Entry 4L3H (X-ray diffraction, 1.79 A resolution); this record covers chains A and C of the 6 polymer chains in the assembly.

== Chain A ==
Molecule: Methylamine utilization protein MauG
Source organism: Paracoccus denitrificans
Notes: EC 1.-.-.-
UniProtKB: Q51658 (MAUG_PARDP); residues 1-367 here correspond to UniProt positions 21-387 (UniProt number = residue number + 20)
Amino-acid sequence (373 residues; row label = number of the first residue in the row):
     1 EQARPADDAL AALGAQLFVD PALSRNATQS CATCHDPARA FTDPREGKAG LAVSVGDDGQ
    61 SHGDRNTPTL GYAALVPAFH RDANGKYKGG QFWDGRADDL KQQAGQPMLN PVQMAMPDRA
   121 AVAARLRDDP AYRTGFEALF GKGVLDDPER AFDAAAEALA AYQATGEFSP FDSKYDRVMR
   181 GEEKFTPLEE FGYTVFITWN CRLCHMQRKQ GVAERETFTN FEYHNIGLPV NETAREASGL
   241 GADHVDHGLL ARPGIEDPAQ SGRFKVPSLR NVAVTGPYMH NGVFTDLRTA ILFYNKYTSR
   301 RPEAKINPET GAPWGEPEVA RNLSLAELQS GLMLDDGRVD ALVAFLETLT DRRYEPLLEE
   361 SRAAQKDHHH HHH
Disordered / not traced: 1-5, 360-373
Construct notes: engineered mutation Gln113 (Glu133 in Q51658); expression tag (368-373)
Curated features (UniProtKB/Swiss-Prot):
  - binding site (heme c): Cys31, Cys34, His35, Cys201, Cys204, His205, His280
Ion coordination: heme c Fe site 1 near His35 (its only coordinating residue here); Ca2+: Asn66, Thr275, Pro277; heme c Fe site 2: His205, Tyr294; Na+ site 1: Asn231, Thr233; Na+ site 2: Leu250, Arg252, Ile255
Ligand contacts:
  - heme c (HEC), molecule 1: Phe18, Gln29, Ser30, Cys31, Cys34, His35, Ser54, Val55, Gly56, Arg65, Asn66, Thr67, Pro68, Thr69, Leu70, Gln91, Phe92, Trp93, Arg96, Leu100, Gln103, Ala104, Pro107, Met108, Gln113, Met114, Leu159, Gln163, Lys265
  - heme c (HEC), molecule 2: Trp93, Asn200, Cys201, Cys204, His205, His224, Ile226, Leu228, Phe264, Lys265, Val266, Pro267, Leu269, Val272, Tyr278, Met279, His280, Leu287, Ala290, Ile291, Tyr294, Ser324, Glu327, Leu328, Leu334, Leu342, Leu346

== Chain C ==
Molecule: Methylamine dehydrogenase light chain
Source organism: Paracoccus denitrificans
Notes: EC 1.4.99.3
UniProtKB: A1BBA0 (A1BBA0_PARDP); residues 1-131 here correspond to UniProt positions 58-188 (UniProt number = residue number + 57)
Amino-acid sequence (137 residues; numbered 1 to 137; the number before each row is that of its first residue):
     1 ADAPAGTDPR AKWVPQDNDI QACDYWRHCS IDGNICDCSG GSLTNCPPGT KLATASWVAS
    61 CYNPTDGQSY LIAYRDCCGY NVSGRCPCLN TEGELPVYRP EFANDIIWCF GAEDDAMTYH
   121 CTISPIVGKA SHHHHHH
Disordered / not traced: 1-6, 136-137
Construct notes: expression tag (132-137)
Modified positions: Trp57 (7-hydroxy-l-tryptophan; 0AF)
Disulfides: Cys23-Cys88, Cys29-Cys61, Cys36-Cys121, Cys38-Cys86, Cys46-Cys77, Cys78-Cys109

== Interface between chain A and chain C ==
Contacting residue pairs - 35 pairs, chain A then chain C:
  Met179(A) - Ala130(C)  hydrophobic
  Glu190(A) - Ser131(C)
  Glu190(A) - His132(C)
  Glu190(A) - His133(C)  hydrogen bond (side chain-backbone)
  Phe191(A) - Glu101(C)
  Tyr193(A) - Leu71(C)
  Tyr193(A) - Lys129(C)
  Tyr193(A) - Ala130(C)  hydrophobic
  Thr194(A) - Val58(C)
  Thr194(A) - Glu101(C)
  Thr194(A) - Phe102(C)
  Thr194(A) - His132(C)
  Ile197(A) - Val58(C)  hydrophobic
  Ile197(A) - Leu71(C)  hydrophobic
  Thr198(A) - Ser56(C)  hydrogen bond (backbone-side chain)
  Thr198(A) - Val58(C)
  Thr198(A) - Glu101(C)
  Trp199(A) - Glu101(C)  hydrogen bond
  Arg202(A) - Thr54(C)  hydrogen bond (side chain-backbone)
  Arg202(A) - Ser56(C)
  Arg202(A) - Ala73(C)
  Arg202(A) - Arg75(C)
  Leu203(A) - Thr54(C)
  Gln210(A) - Thr44(C)  hydrogen bond
  Gln210(A) - Ile126(C)
  Gly211(A) - Ile126(C)  hydrogen bond (backbone-backbone)
  Gly211(A) - Val127(C)
  Gly211(A) - Gly128(C)
  Val212(A) - Tyr70(C)  hydrophobic
  Val212(A) - Gly128(C)
  Val212(A) - Lys129(C)
  Ser330(A) - Phe110(C)
  Ser330(A) - Gly111(C)  hydrogen bond (backbone-backbone)
  Arg338(A) - Pro100(C)
  Arg338(A) - Glu101(C)  salt bridge
Interface residues without a listed pair, chain A (20 interface residues in all): Val195, Lys209, Ala326, Gln329, Leu332
Interface residues without a listed pair, chain C (24 interface residues in all): Ala55, Trp108, Pro125

== Summary ==
Chain A and chain C form an interface of 20 and 24 residues respectively; the contacts include 7 hydrogen
bonds and 1 salt bridge. Among the polar pairs are Arg338(A)-Glu101(C), Glu190(A)-His133(C) and
Thr198(A)-Ser56(C). Bound to chain A: heme c.
Here chain A is Methylamine utilization protein MauG and chain C is Methylamine dehydrogenase light chain,
both from Paracoccus denitrificans. Entry 4L3H (Crystal Structure of the E113Q-MauG/pre-Methylamine
Dehydrogenase Complex After Treatment with Hydrogen Peroxide) was determined by X-ray diffraction (same
publication as 4L1Q and 4L3G).
